6LTS - chains C and F of the 8 polymer chains in the assembly; structure by X-ray diffraction, 3.45 A resolution.

[Chain C]
Protein: DNA-directed RNA polymerase subunit beta
Source organism: Thermus thermophilus HB8
Notes: EC 2.7.7.6
UniProt: Q8RQE9 (RPOB_THET8); numbering as in UniProt (aligned over 1-1119)
Sequence (1119 residues; numbered 1 to 1119; the number before each row is that of its first residue):
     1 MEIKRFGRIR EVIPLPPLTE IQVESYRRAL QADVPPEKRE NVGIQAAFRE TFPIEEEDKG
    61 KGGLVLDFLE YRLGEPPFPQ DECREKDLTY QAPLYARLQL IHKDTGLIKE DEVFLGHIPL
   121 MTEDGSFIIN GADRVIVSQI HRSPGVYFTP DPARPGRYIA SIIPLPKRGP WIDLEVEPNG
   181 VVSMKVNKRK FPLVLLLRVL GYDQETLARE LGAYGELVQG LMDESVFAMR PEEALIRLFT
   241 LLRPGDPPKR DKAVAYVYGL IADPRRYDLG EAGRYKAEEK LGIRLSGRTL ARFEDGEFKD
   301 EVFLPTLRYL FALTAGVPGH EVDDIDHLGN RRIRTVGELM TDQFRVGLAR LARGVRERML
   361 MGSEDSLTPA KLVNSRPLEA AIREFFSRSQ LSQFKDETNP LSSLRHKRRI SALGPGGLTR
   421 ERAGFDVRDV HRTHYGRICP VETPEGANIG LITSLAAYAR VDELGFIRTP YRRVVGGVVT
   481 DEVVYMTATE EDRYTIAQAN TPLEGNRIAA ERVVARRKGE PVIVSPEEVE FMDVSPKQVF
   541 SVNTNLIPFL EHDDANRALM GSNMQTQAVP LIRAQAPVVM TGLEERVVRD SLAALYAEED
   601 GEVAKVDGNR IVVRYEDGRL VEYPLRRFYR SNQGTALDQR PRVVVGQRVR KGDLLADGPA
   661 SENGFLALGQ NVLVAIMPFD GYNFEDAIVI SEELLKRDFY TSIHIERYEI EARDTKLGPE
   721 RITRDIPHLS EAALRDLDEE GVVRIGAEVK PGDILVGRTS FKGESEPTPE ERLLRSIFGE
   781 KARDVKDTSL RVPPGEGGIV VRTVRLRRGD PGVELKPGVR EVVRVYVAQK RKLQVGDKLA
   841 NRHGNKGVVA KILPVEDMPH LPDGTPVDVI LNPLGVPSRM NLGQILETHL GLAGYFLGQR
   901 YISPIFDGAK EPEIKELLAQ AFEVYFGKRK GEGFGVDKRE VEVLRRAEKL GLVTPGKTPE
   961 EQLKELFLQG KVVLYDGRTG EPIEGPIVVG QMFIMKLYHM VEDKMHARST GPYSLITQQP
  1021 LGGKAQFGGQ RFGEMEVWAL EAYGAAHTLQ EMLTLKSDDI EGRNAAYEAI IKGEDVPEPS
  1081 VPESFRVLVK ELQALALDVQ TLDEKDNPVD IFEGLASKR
Disordered / not traced: 57-63, 1119

[Chain F]
Protein: RNA polymerase sigma factor SigA
Source organism: Thermus thermophilus HB8
UniProt: Q5SKW1 (Q5SKW1_THET8); numbering as in UniProt (aligned over 1-423)
Sequence (443 residues; numbered -19 to 423; the number before each row is that of its first residue; numbers below 1 keep their minus sign (Met-19 is residue -19)):
   -19 MGSSHHHHHH SSGLVPRGSH MKKSKRKNAQ AQEAQETEVL VQEEAEELPE FPEGEPDPDL
    41 EDPDLTLEDD LLDLPEEGEG LDLEEEEEDL PIPKISTSDP VRQYLHEIGQ VPLLTLEEEV
   101 ELARKVEEGM EAIKKLSEIT GLDPDLIREV VRAKILGSAR VRHIPGLKET LDPKTVEEID
   161 QKLKSLPKEH KRYLHIAREG EAARQHLIEA NLRLVVSIAK KYTGRGLSFL DLIQEGNQGL
   221 IRAVEKFEYK RRFKFSTYAT WWIRQAINRA IADQARTIRI PVHMVETINK LSRTARQLQQ
   281 ELGREPTYEE IAEAMGPGWD AKRVEETLKI AQEPVSLETP IGDEKDSFYG DFIPDEHLPS
   341 PVDAATQSLL SEELEKALSK LSEREAMVLK LRKGLIDGRE HTLEEVGAFF GVTRERIRQI
   401 ENKALRKLKY HESRTRKLRD FLD
Disordered / not traced: -19 to 77, 320-329
Sequence notes: initiating methionine (-19); expression tag (-18 to 0)
Ion coordination: Mg2+: Ala292, Gly296, Trp299

[Interface between chain C and chain F]
Residue-residue contacts - 78 pairs, chain C then chain F:
  Phe114(C) with Gln279(F); Gln280(F); Gly283(F)
  His117(C) with Gly283(F)
  Arg243(C) with Arg82(F)
  Pro244(C) with Arg82(F), hydrogen bond (backbone-side chain)
  Arg353(C) with Lys201(F); Thr203(F), hydrogen bond
  Glu357(C) with Lys201(F)
  Met361(C) with Lys201(F); Arg244(F)
  Ala370(C) with Gln280(F), hydrogen bond (backbone-side chain)
  Val373(C) with Gln280(F)
  Asn374(C) with Arg276(F), hydrogen bond
  Ser375(C) with Gln279(F), hydrogen bond
  Arg376(C) with Arg276(F); Gln279(F); Glu285(F), salt bridge
  Glu379(C) with Gln279(F)
  His728(C) with Leu422(F); Asp423(F)
  Thr768(C) with Gln347(F)
  Pro769(C) with Lys373(F); Gly374(F); Leu375(F)
  Glu770(C) with Gln347(F); Leu350(F); Ser351(F), hydrogen bond; Leu354(F)
  Arg772(C) with Glu380(F), salt bridge
  Leu773(C) with Leu354(F), hydrophobic; Leu358(F), hydrophobic
  Leu774(C) with Leu350(F), hydrophobic; Leu354(F), hydrophobic; Leu418(F), hydrophobic; Leu422(F), hydrophobic
  Arg775(C) with Leu422(F)
  Ser776(C) with Lys373(F), hydrogen bond; Leu405(F)
  Ile777(C) with Leu408(F), hydrophobic; Lys409(F); Leu418(F), hydrophobic
  Phe778(C) with Glu412(F); Leu418(F); Arg419(F)
  Glu780(C) with Leu422(F)
  Arg808(C) with Glu305(F), salt bridge
  Glu814(C) with Thr287(F); Tyr288(F), hydrogen bond (side chain-backbone)
  Leu815(C) with Tyr288(F), hydrogen bond (backbone-side chain)
  Lys816(C) with Tyr288(F)
  Pro817(C) with Tyr288(F); Glu305(F); Lys309(F); Gln312(F)
  Gly818(C) with Glu305(F), hydrogen bond (backbone-side chain)
  Tyr1013(C) with Pro334(F); Asp335(F), hydrogen bond (backbone-backbone); Pro341(F)
  Leu1015(C) with Ile333(F), hydrophobic; Pro334(F); Asp335(F)
  Gln1018(C) with Asp335(F), hydrogen bond; Leu338(F)
  Leu1021(C) with Asp331(F); Pro334(F), hydrophobic
  Gln1026(C) with Phe332(F)
  Ile1060(C) with Leu338(F), hydrophobic
  Asn1064(C) with Ser340(F); Pro341(F)
  Tyr1067(C) with Pro341(F); Val342(F), hydrophobic; Ala345(F), hydrophobic
  Glu1068(C) with Ala345(F); Ser348(F), hydrogen bond
  Ile1071(C) with Ala345(F), hydrophobic
  Lys1072(C) with Leu349(F); Glu352(F), salt bridge
Other interface residues (no listed pair), chain C (49 interface residues in all): Tyr95, Val113, Val819, Thr1010, Pro1012, Ser1014, Arg1063
Other interface residues (no listed pair), chain F (51 interface residues in all): Lys200, Arg284, Pro286, Leu308, Gly330, Pro339, Ala344

[Summary]
The interface between chain C and chain F involves 49 residues on one side and 51 on the other; the contacts
include 13 hydrogen bonds and 4 salt bridges. Polar pairs include Arg376(C)-Glu285(F), Arg772(C)-Glu380(F) and
Arg808(C)-Glu305(F). Ala292(F), Gly296(F) and Trp299(F) coordinate Mg2+.
Chain C is DNA-directed RNA polymerase subunit beta and chain F is RNA polymerase sigma factor SigA, both from
Thermus thermophilus HB8; the structure, Crystal structure of Thermus thermophilus transcription initiation
complex comprising a truncated sigma finger, was determined by X-ray diffraction, deposited together with
6KQD, 6KQE, 6KQF, 6KQG, 6KQH, 6KQL and 6 further entries.
